4GNX - chains B and C of the 4 polymer chains in the assembly; structure by X-ray diffraction, 2.80 A resolution.

== Chain B ==
Name: Putative uncharacterized protein
Source organism: Ustilago maydis
UniProt: Q4PBD4 (Q4PBD4_USTMA); residues 40-175 here = UniProt positions 40-175
Sequence (136 residues; each row starts with the number of its first residue):
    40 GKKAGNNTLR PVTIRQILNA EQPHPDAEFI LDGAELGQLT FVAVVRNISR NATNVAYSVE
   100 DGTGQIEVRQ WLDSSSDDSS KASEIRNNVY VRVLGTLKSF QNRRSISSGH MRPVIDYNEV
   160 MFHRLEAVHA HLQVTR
Disordered / not traced: 40-45, 113-120
Sequence notes: conflict V173 (Ala in Q4PBD4)

== Chain C ==
Name: Putative uncharacterized protein
Source organism: Ustilago maydis
UniProt: Q4P407 (Q4P407_USTMA); numbering as in UniProt (aligned over 180-623)
Sequence (444 residues; row label = number of the first residue in the row):
   180 MPIYPIEGLS PYQNRWTIKA RVTSKSDIRH WSNQRGEGKL FSVNLLDDSG EIKATGFNDA
   240 VDRFYPLLQE NHVYLISKAR VNIAKKQFSN LQNEYEITFE NSTEIEECTD ATDVPEVKYE
   300 FVRINELESV EANQQCDVIG ILDSYGELSE IVSKASQRPV QKRELTLVDQ GNRSVKLTLW
   360 GKTAETFPTN AGVDEKPVLA FKGVKVGDFG GRSLSMFSSS TMLINPDITE SHVLRGWYDN
   420 DGAHAQFQPY TNGGVGGGAM GGGGAGANMA ERRTIVQVKD ENLGMSEKPD YFNVRATVVY
   480 IKQENLYYTA CASEGCNKKV NLDHENNWRC EKCDRSYATP EYRYILSTNV ADATGQMWLS
   540 GFNEDATQLI GMSAGELHKL REESESEFSA ALHRAANRMY MFNCRAKMDT FNDTARVRYT
   600 ISRAAPVDFA KAGMELVDAI RAYM
Disordered / not traced: 180-181, 432-440
Sequence notes: conflict Q314 (Thr in Q4P407)
Metal / ion sites: Zn2+: C490, C495, C509, C512

== Chain B / chain C interface ==
Residue-residue contacts - 43 pairs, chain B then chain C:
  N46(B) with G534(C); Q535(C), hydrogen bond (backbone-backbone)
  T47(B) with D531(C); A532(C); T533(C); G534(C)
  L48(B) with T476(C); A530(C), hydrophobic; D531(C), hydrogen bond (backbone-backbone); A532(C), hydrogen bond (backbone-backbone)
  P50(B) with A532(C)
  R131(B) with N576(C), hydrogen bond (backbone-side chain); M578(C)
  L133(B) with N576(C)
  G148(B) with H572(C), hydrogen bond (backbone-side chain)
  H149(B) with H572(C), hydrogen bond; A575(C); N576(C), hydrogen bond (backbone-side chain)
  M150(B) with N576(C)
  R151(B) with N576(C), hydrogen bond (side chain-backbone); R577(C)
  I154(B) with F608(C), hydrophobic
  D155(B) with F608(C)
  N157(B) with F608(C); A609(C)
  E158(B) with F608(C)
  F161(B) with R474(C); M578(C), hydrophobic; F608(C), hydrophobic; A611(C), hydrophobic; G612(C); L615(C), hydrophobic
  L164(B) with G612(C); L615(C), hydrophobic; V616(C), hydrophobic; I619(C)
  E165(B) with L615(C)
  V167(B) with I619(C), hydrophobic
  H168(B) with L615(C); A618(C)
  L171(B) with Y622(C), hydrophobic
  Q172(B) with Y622(C), hydrogen bond
  R175(B) with Y622(C)
Interface residues without a listed pair, chain B (24 interface residues in all): R49, Q77
Interface residues without a listed pair, chain C (23 interface residues in all): V478

== Overview ==
The interface between chain B and chain C involves 24 residues on one side and 23 on the other; the contacts
include 9 hydrogen bonds. Polar contacts include R131(B)-N576(C), G148(B)-H572(C) and H149(B)-H572(C).
C490(C), C495(C), C509(C) and C512(C) coordinate Zn2+.
Here chain B is Putative uncharacterized protein and chain C is Putative uncharacterized protein, both from
Ustilago maydis. Entry 4GNX (Structure of U. maydis Replication protein A bound to ssDNA) was determined by
X-ray diffraction.
